2BN1 - chains A and B; structure by X-ray diffraction, 1.40 A resolution.

Chain A:
Protein: Insulin A chain
Source organism: Bos taurus
Notes: fragment: insulin a chain, residues 85-105
UniProt: P01317 (INS_BOVIN); residues 1-21 here correspond to UniProt positions 85-105 (UniProt number = residue number + 84)
Chain sequence (21 residues; each row starts with the number of its first residue):
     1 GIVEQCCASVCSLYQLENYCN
Disulfides: C6-C11

Chain B:
Protein: Insulin B chain
Source organism: Bos taurus
Notes: fragment: insulin b chain, residues 25-54
UniProt: P01317 (INS_BOVIN); residues 1-30 here correspond to UniProt positions 25-54 (UniProt number = residue number + 24)
Chain sequence (30 residues; row label = number of the first residue in the row):
     1 FVNQHLCGSHLVEALYLVCGERGFFYTPKA

Chain A / chain B interface:
Contacting residue pairs - 44 pairs, chain A then chain B:
  G1(A) with A30(B)
  I2(A) with L11(B), hydrophobic; L15(B), hydrophobic; T27(B)
  V3(A) with P28(B), hydrophobic
  C6(A) with Q4(B); H5(B); L6(B), hydrogen bond (backbone-backbone); L11(B), hydrophobic
  C7(A) with H5(B); L6(B); C7(B), disulfide
  A8(A) with H5(B)
  S9(A) with H5(B)
  V10(A) with N3(B); Q4(B); H5(B)
  C11(A) with V2(B); N3(B); Q4(B), hydrogen bond (backbone-backbone); L6(B), hydrophobic
  S12(A) with V2(B); N3(B)
  L13(A) with V2(B); V18(B), hydrophobic
  L16(A) with V2(B), hydrophobic; L11(B), hydrophobic; A14(B), hydrophobic; L15(B), hydrophobic; V18(B), hydrophobic
  E17(A) with V18(B); R22(B), salt bridge
  N18(A) with F25(B)
  Y19(A) with L15(B), hydrophobic; F24(B); F25(B), hydrogen bond (backbone-backbone)
  C20(A) with C19(B), disulfide; R22(B); G23(B); F25(B)
  N21(A) with R22(B); G23(B), hydrogen bond (backbone-backbone); F24(B), hydrogen bond (side chain-backbone); F25(B)
Also at the interface, not in a pair above, chain B (19 interface residues in all): Y26
Cross-chain cystine bridges: C7(A)-C7(B), C20(A)-C19(B)

In short:
17 residues of chain A and 19 residues of chain B are in contact, with 2 disulfide bonds, 5 hydrogen bonds and
1 salt bridge. Among the polar pairs are E17(A)-R22(B), N21(A)-F24(B) and C6(A)-L6(B).
Chain A is Insulin A chain and chain B is Insulin B chain, both from Bos taurus; the structure, Insulin after
a high dose x-ray burn, was determined by X-ray diffraction (same publication as 2BN3).
